4OO1 - chains A and D of the 11 polymer chains in the assembly; structure by X-ray diffraction, 3.30 A resolution.

== Chain A ==
Molecule: Exosome complex component RRP45
Organism: Saccharomyces cerevisiae
UniProtKB: Q05636 (RRP45_YEAST); numbering as in UniProt (aligned over 1-305)
Amino-acid sequence (305 residues; row label = number of the first residue in the row):
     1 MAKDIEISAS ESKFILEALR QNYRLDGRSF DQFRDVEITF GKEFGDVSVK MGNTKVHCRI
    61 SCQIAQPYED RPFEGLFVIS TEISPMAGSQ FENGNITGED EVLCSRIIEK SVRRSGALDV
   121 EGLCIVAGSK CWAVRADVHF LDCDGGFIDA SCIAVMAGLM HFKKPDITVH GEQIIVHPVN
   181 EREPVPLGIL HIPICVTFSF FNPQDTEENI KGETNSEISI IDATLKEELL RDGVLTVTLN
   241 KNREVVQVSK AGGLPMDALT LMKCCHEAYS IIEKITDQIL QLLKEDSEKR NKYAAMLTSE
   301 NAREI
Not modelled in the structure: 1-2, 207-212, 302-305

== Chain D ==
Molecule: Exosome complex component RRP46
Organism: Saccharomyces cerevisiae
UniProtKB: P53256 (RRP46_YEAST); residues 1-223 here = UniProt positions 1-223
Amino-acid sequence (225 residues; numbered -1 to 223; the number before each row is that of its first residue; numbers below 1 keep their minus sign (Gly-1 is residue -1)):
    -1 GSMSVQAEIG ILDHVDGSSE FVSQDTKVIC SVTGPIEPKA RQELPTQLAL EIIVRPAKGV
    59 ATTREKVLED KLRAVLTPLI TRHCYPRQLC QITCQILESG EDEAEFSLRE LSCCINAAFL
   119 ALVDAGIALN SMCASIPIAI IKDTSDIIVD PTAEQLKISL SVHTLALEFV NGGKVVKNVL
   179 LLDSNGDFNE DQLFSLLELG EQKCQELVTN IRRIIQDNIS PRLVV
Not modelled in the structure: -1 to 0, 222-223
Construct notes: expression tag (-1 to 0)

== Chain A / chain D interface ==
Pairs across the interface (44; chain A residue first):
  Lys3(A) - Gln89(D)
  Glu43(A) - Glu96(D)
  Asn53(A) - Asp11(D)  hydrogen bond
  Lys55(A) - Ile9(D)
  Lys55(A) - Asp11(D)  salt bridge
  His57(A) - Leu95(D)
  Arg59(A) - Ala55(D)
  Arg59(A) - Lys56(D)
  Arg59(A) - Leu95(D)
  Arg59(A) - Glu96(D)
  Ser61(A) - Lys56(D)
  Glu82(A) - Arg53(D)  hydrogen bond (backbone-side chain)
  Glu82(A) - Val58(D)
  Ile83(A) - Arg53(D)  hydrogen bond (backbone-side chain)
  Ser84(A) - Arg53(D)
  Pro85(A) - Ile51(D)  hydrophobic
  Pro85(A) - Gln89(D)
  Pro85(A) - Thr91(D)
  Met86(A) - Leu10(D)  hydrophobic
  Met86(A) - Val13(D)
  Met86(A) - Ile27(D)
  Met86(A) - Ser29(D)
  Met86(A) - Thr91(D)
  Met86(A) - Gln93(D)
  Ser89(A) - Thr31(D)
  Ser89(A) - Ile34(D)
  Ser89(A) - Gln89(D)  hydrogen bond
  Glu92(A) - Lys37(D)  salt bridge
  Asn93(A) - Ile51(D)
  Asn93(A) - Arg53(D)  hydrogen bond
  Gly94(A) - Arg53(D)
  Arg135(A) - Gly57(D)
  Arg135(A) - Val58(D)
  Asp137(A) - Lys56(D)
  Asp137(A) - Gly57(D)  hydrogen bond (side chain-backbone)
  His139(A) - Pro54(D)
  His139(A) - Ala55(D)  hydrogen bond (side chain-backbone)
  His139(A) - Gln93(D)  hydrogen bond
  Asp142(A) - Leu10(D)
  Asp142(A) - Asp11(D)  hydrogen bond (side chain-backbone)
  Asp142(A) - His12(D)  salt bridge
  Cys143(A) - His12(D)  hydrogen bond (backbone-side chain)
  Asp144(A) - His12(D)  salt bridge
  Leu225(A) - His12(D)
Other interface residues (no listed pair), chain A (26 interface residues in all): Lys42, Ala87, Leu141
Other interface residues (no listed pair), chain D (28 interface residues in all): Asp23, Cys28, Glu35, Glu49, Cys92, Ser97

== Summary ==
The interface between chain A and chain D involves 26 residues on one side and 28 on the other; the contacts
include 10 hydrogen bonds and 4 salt bridges. Polar contacts include Lys55(A)-Asp11(D), Glu92(A)-Lys37(D) and
Asp142(A)-His12(D).
Chain A is Exosome complex component RRP45 and chain D is Exosome complex component RRP46, both from
Saccharomyces cerevisiae; the structure, Structure of an Rrp6-RNA exosome complex bound to poly(A) RNA, was
determined by X-ray diffraction.
